2BKL - chain A; structure by X-ray diffraction, 1.50 A resolution.

== Chain A ==
Name: Prolyl endopeptidase
From: Myxococcus xanthus
Notes: EC 3.4.21.26
UniProt: Q9X5N2 (Q9X5N2_MYXXA); numbering as in UniProt (aligned over 1-689)
Amino-acid sequence (695 residues; each row starts with the number of its first residue):
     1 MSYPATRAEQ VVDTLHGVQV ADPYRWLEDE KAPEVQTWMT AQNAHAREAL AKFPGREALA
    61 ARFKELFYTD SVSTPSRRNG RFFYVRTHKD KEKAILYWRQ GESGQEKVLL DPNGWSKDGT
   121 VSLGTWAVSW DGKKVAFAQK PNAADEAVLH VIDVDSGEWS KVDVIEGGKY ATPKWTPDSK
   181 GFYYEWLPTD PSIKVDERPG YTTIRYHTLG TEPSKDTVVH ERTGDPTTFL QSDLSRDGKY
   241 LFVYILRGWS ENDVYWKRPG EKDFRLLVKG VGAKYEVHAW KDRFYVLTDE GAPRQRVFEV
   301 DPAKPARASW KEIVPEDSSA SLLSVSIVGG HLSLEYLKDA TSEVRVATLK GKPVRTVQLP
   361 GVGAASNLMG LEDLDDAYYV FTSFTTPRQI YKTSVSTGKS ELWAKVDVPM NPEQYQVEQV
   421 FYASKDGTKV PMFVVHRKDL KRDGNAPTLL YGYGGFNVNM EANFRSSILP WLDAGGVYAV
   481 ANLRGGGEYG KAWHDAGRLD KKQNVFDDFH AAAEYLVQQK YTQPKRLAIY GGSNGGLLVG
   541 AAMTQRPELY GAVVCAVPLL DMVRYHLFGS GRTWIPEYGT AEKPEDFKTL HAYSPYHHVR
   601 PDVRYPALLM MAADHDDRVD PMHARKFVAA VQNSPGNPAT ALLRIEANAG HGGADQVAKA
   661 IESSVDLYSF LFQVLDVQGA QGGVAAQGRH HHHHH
Unresolved in the structure: 1, 679-695
Ligand contacts: z-ala prolinal (ZAH; N-[(benzyloxy)carbonyl]-L-alanyl-L-proline): D145, K169, Y170, F229, W249, Y453, F456, G532, S533, N534, L559, T573, W574, Y578, R618, V619, H651
Reported in the primary citation:
  - catalytic residues: S533, D616, R618, H651
  - binding site for z-ala prolinal: Y170, F229, Y453, S533, N534, T573, W574, Y578, R618, H651
  - contacts within the chain: D145-R618 (salt bridge), D196-R572 (salt bridge), E197-R572 (salt bridge)
  - mutagenesis - V458I, G532R: unchanged catalytic activity on Suc-Ala-Pro-pNA
  - mutagenesis - G532R: decreased catalytic activity on the 13-mer peptide
  - mutagenesis - F229Y, R572A, R572Q, I575A: decreased binding to Suc-Ala-Pro-pNA
  - mutagenesis - F229Y: unchanged catalytic activity on the 13-mer substrate
  - mutagenesis - D196S, E197Q: unchanged catalytic activity
  - mutagenesis - D145E, D145N, V458I, R618K, R618Q: decreased catalytic activity
  - specificity-determining residues: D145, R618
  - mutagenesis - I575A: decreased catalytic activity on Suc-Ala-Pro-pNA

== Overview ==
Bound to chain A: z-ala prolinal. The paper reports catalytic residues S533, D616 and R618 among others;
D145E, D145N and V458I, among others, reduce catalytic activity; 12 substitutions were tested in all.
Chain A is Prolyl endopeptidase (Myxococcus xanthus); the structure, Structural and Mechanistic Analysis of
Two Prolyl Endopeptidases: Role of Inter-Domain Dynamics in Catalysis and Specificity, was determined by X-ray
diffraction (same publication as 1YR2).
